Entry 7KTE (X-ray diffraction, 1.48 A resolution); this record covers chains A and T of the 4 polymer chains in the assembly.

# Chain A
Name: DNA-directed DNA/RNA polymerase mu
From: Homo sapiens
Notes: EC 2.7.7.7
UniProtKB: Q9NP87 (DPOLM_HUMAN); aligned to UniProt positions 132-494 over residues 132-494
Chain sequence (356 residues; row label = number of the first residue in the row; note: 12 numbers in that range are skipped by the numbering (no residue carries them; nothing is unmodelled there)):
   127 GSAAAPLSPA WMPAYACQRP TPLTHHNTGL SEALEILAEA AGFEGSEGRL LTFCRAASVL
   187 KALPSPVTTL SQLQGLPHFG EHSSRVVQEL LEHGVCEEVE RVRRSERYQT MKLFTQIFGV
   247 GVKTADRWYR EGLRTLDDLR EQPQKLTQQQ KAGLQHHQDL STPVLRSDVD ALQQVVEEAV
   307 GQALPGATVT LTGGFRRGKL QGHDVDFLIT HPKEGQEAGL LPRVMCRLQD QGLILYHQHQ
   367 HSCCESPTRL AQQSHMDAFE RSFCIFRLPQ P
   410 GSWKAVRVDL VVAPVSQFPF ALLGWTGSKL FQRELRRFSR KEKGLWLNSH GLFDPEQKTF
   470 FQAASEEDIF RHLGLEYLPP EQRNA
Not modelled in the structure: 127-136, 366-383
Sequence notes: expression tag (127-131); linker (410)
Glycans and other covalent adducts: 2,3-dihydroxy-1,4-dithiobutane (DTT) linked to Cys180
Ion coordination: Na+: Thr241, Ile243, Val246 (shared with 1 residue of chain P); Mg2+ site 1: Asp330, Asp332, Asp418 (together with 8-oxo-2'-deoxyguanosine-5'-triphosphate) (shared with 2 residues of chain P); Mg2+ site 2: Asp330, Asp332 (together with 8-oxo-2'-deoxyguanosine-5'-triphosphate, pyrophosphate) (shared with 1 residue of chain P)
Ligand contacts: 8-oxo-2'-deoxyguanosine-5'-triphosphate / pyrophosphate: Gly319, Gly320, Arg323, Lys325, Gly328, His329, Asp330, Asp332, Gly433, Trp434, Thr435, Gly436, Ser437, Lys438, Gln441, Arg445
Swiss-Prot annotation at these positions:
  - region: Arg323 to Asp332 (Involved in ssDNA binding)
  - binding site (Mg(2+)): Asp330, Asp332, Asp418
  - site: Gly433 (Responsible for the low discrimination between dNTP and rNTP)
From the paper describing this entry:
  - binding site for 8-oxo-2'-deoxyguanosine-5'-triphosphate: Lys438, Arg445
  - binding site for the 9-nt DNA strand (chain T): Arg445
  - mutagenesis - R445A: increased catalytic activity on dGTP misinsertion
  - mutagenesis - K438D: decreased catalytic activity on Mg2+-dependent dGTP:At
  - mutagenesis - K438D (23-fold): decreased catalytic activity on :Ct insertion
  - mutagenesis - K438D: unchanged catalytic activity on in the presence of Mn2+
  - mutagenesis - Q441A: unchanged catalytic activity on 8-oxodGTP

# Chain T
Molecule: 9-nt DNA strand
Sequence (9 nucleotides; each row starts with the number of its first residue):
     1 CGGCCTACG

# Interface between chain A and chain T
Pairs across the interface - 24 pairs, chain A then chain T:
  Gly174(A) with DC4(T), base contact
  Leu177(A) with DC4(T), phosphate contact; DC5(T), phosphate contact
  Gln364(A) with DG9(T), phosphate contact
  His365(A) with DG9(T), hydrogen bond to the phosphate
  Phe385(A) with DG9(T), phosphate contact
  Glu386(A) with DC8(T), sugar contact; DG9(T), hydrogen bond to the phosphate
  Arg387(A) with DA7(T), hydrogen bond to the base; DC8(T), hydrogen bond to the sugar; DG9(T), hydrogen bond to the phosphate
  Phe389(A) with DG9(T), sugar contact
  Arg442(A) with DC5(T), salt bridge to the phosphate
  Arg445(A) with DC5(T), hydrogen bond to the base; DT6(T), hydrogen bond to the sugar
  Arg446(A) with DC5(T), sugar contact
  Arg449(A) with DT6(T), salt bridge to the phosphate
  Lys450(A) with DG3(T), hydrogen bond to the phosphate; DC4(T), salt bridge to the phosphate
  Leu456(A) with DT6(T), sugar contact
  Asn457(A) with DT6(T), phosphate contact; DA7(T), hydrogen bond to the phosphate
  His459(A) with DA7(T), hydrogen bond to the phosphate; DC8(T), salt bridge to the phosphate
Also at the interface, not in a pair above, chain A (18 interface residues in all): Arg181, Lys438

# Overview
Chain A and chain T form an interface of 18 and 7 residues respectively, with 10 hydrogen bonds and 4 salt
bridges. Among the polar pairs are Arg387(A)-DA7(T), Arg445(A)-DC5(T) and Arg387(A)-DC8(T). From the paper: a
binding site for 8-oxo-2'-deoxyguanosine-5'-triphosphate at Lys438(A) and Arg445(A); R445A of chain A
increases catalytic activity on dGTP misinsertion; 3 substitutions were tested in all.
Chain A is DNA-directed DNA/RNA polymerase mu (Homo sapiens) and chain T is a 9-nt DNA strand; the structure,
DNA Polymerase Mu, 8-oxodGTP:Ct Reaction State Ternary Complex, 50 mM Mg2+ (90min), was determined by X-ray
diffraction (same publication as 7KSS, 7KST, 7KSU, 7KSV, 7KSW, 7KSX and 25 further entries).
